Entry 3QPZ (X-ray diffraction, 1.75 A resolution); this record covers chains C and D of the 4 polymer chains in the assembly.

[Chain C (and D)]
Molecule: 2-dehydro-3-deoxyphosphooctonate aldolase
Organism: Neisseria meningitidis
Notes: EC 2.5.1.55; chain D of this document is another copy of the same molecule, construct and numbering; everything in this record applies to it too
UniProtKB: Q9JZ55 (KDSA_NEIMB); numbering as in UniProt (aligned over 1-280)
Sequence (280 residues; numbered 1 to 280; the number before each row is that of its first residue):
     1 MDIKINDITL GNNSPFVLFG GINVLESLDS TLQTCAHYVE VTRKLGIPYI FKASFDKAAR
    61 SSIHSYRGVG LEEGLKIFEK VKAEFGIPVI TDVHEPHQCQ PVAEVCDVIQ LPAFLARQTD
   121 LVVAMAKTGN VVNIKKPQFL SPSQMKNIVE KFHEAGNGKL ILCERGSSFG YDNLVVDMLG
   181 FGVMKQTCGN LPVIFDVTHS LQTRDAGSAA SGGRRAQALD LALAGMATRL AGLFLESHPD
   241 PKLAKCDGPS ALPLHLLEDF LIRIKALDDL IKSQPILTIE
Unresolved in the structure: 202-214, 239-250, 278-280 (chain D: 204-215, 239-249, 278-280)
Sequence notes: engineered mutation A59 (Asn in Q9JZ55)
Bound ions: Na+: A103, C106, N130

[Chain C / chain D interface]
Pairs across the interface - 45 pairs, chain C then chain D:
  S168(C) - F169(D)
  F169(C) - S168(D)
  F169(C) - F169(D)  hydrophobic
  F169(C) - V175(D)  hydrophobic
  V175(C) - V175(D)  hydrophobic
  V175(C) - D177(D)
  V176(C) - V176(D)
  D177(C) - V175(D)
  M178(C) - M178(D)  hydrophobic
  M178(C) - A224(D)  hydrophobic
  L179(C) - L201(D)  hydrophobic
  L179(C) - Q217(D)  hydrogen bond (backbone-side chain)
  L179(C) - L221(D)  hydrophobic
  G182(C) - Q217(D)
  V183(C) - Q217(D)
  L201(C) - L179(D)  hydrophobic
  A216(C) - L277(D)  hydrophobic
  Q217(C) - L179(D)
  L219(C) - L277(D)  hydrophobic
  D220(C) - T228(D)
  L223(C) - A227(D)
  A224(C) - M178(D)  hydrophobic
  A224(C) - A224(D)
  A224(C) - A227(D)
  A227(C) - L223(D)
  A227(C) - A224(D)
  A227(C) - L267(D)  hydrophobic
  T228(C) - D220(D)
  D259(C) - L277(D)
  R263(C) - Q274(D)
  R263(C) - P275(D)  hydrogen bond (side chain-backbone)
  R263(C) - L277(D)
  A266(C) - L270(D)
  A266(C) - Q274(D)
  L267(C) - A227(D)  hydrophobic
  L267(C) - L267(D)  hydrophobic
  L267(C) - L270(D)  hydrophobic
  L270(C) - A266(D)
  L270(C) - L267(D)  hydrophobic
  L270(C) - L270(D)  hydrophobic
  Q274(C) - R263(D)
  Q274(C) - A266(D)
  P275(C) - R263(D)  hydrogen bond (backbone-side chain)
  L277(C) - L219(D)  hydrophobic
  L277(C) - R263(D)
Other interface residues (no listed pair), chain C (31 interface residues in all): S167, L221, I262, I271, I276
Other interface residues (no listed pair), chain D (28 interface residues in all): S167, D259, F260, I271, I276

[In short]
31 residues of chain C and 28 residues of chain D are in contact, with 3 hydrogen bonds. Polar contacts
include L179(C)-Q217(D) and R263(C)-P275(D). A103(C), C106(C) and N130(C) form the Na+ site.
Both chains are 2-dehydro-3-deoxyphosphooctonate aldolase (Neisseria meningitidis). Entry 3QPZ (Crystal
structure of the N59A mutant of the 3-deoxy-d-manno-octulosonate 8-phosphate synthase (KDO8PS) from Neisseria
meningitidis) was determined by X-ray diffraction, deposited together with 3QPY, 3QQ0 and 3QQ1.
